PDB entry 6RED | electron microscopy, 3.00 A resolution | chains Q and R of the 20 polymer chains in the assembly

[Chain Q]
Protein: epsilon: Polytomella F-ATP synthase epsilon subunit
Organism: Polytomella sp. Pringsheim 198.80
Chain sequence (74 residues; each row starts with the number of its first residue):
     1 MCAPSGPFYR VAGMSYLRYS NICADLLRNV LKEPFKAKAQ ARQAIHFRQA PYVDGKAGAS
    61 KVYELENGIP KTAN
Unresolved in the structure: 1-2

[Chain R]
Protein: Mitochondrial ATP synthase subunit delta
Organism: Polytomella sp. Pringsheim 198.80
UniProt: D7P7X6 (D7P7X6_9CHLO); residue numbers follow UniProt; this construct covers 1-199
Chain sequence (199 residues; numbered 1 to 199; the number before each row is that of its first residue):
     1 MFGLKRAVTV GRRFISTSAA RMEAAAPAGP KEFTEVWNKK APSTLIVPEF PSNYTAVKAV
    61 GEGQVHGDAF PVNFYTPHSI LSQAQKDTVV LPGVDGYFGV KASHVPTIAQ LKPGVVELHS
   121 GAESEKFFVS GGFAFVHPNG VTDICVLEAA TLDQVDPAAV KSALAAASAA QPTDEFEQAA
   181 NRAAIELYSA LESAVEAKA
Unresolved in the structure: 1-22

[Interface between chain Q and chain R]
Residue-residue contacts - 51 pairs, chain Q then chain R:
  F8(Q) - A179(R)
  F8(Q) - R182(R)
  Y9(Q) - Q110(R)  hydrogen bond
  V11(Q) - E175(R)
  A12(Q) - E175(R)
  A12(Q) - F176(R)
  A12(Q) - A179(R)  hydrophobic
  G13(Q) - F176(R)
  M14(Q) - F176(R)
  M14(Q) - A180(R)
  Y16(Q) - Q110(R)
  Y16(Q) - G132(R)  hydrogen bond (side chain-backbone)
  Y16(Q) - F133(R)
  R18(Q) - F176(R)
  Y19(Q) - A183(R)  hydrophobic
  S20(Q) - L147(R)
  N21(Q) - L147(R)
  C23(Q) - S130(R)
  C23(Q) - A183(R)  hydrophobic
  C23(Q) - L187(R)
  A24(Q) - S130(R)
  A24(Q) - L147(R)  hydrophobic
  A24(Q) - E148(R)
  L26(Q) - A184(R)  hydrophobic
  L26(Q) - L187(R)
  L26(Q) - Y188(R)  hydrogen bond (backbone-side chain)
  L27(Q) - F128(R)  hydrophobic
  L27(Q) - S130(R)
  L27(Q) - E148(R)
  L27(Q) - L187(R)
  R28(Q) - E148(R)  salt bridge
  V30(Q) - V155(R)
  V30(Q) - D156(R)  hydrogen bond (backbone-backbone)
  V30(Q) - Y188(R)  hydrophobic
  V30(Q) - L191(R)  hydrophobic
  L31(Q) - A150(R)  hydrophobic
  L31(Q) - Q154(R)
  L31(Q) - V155(R)  hydrophobic
  L31(Q) - D156(R)
  K32(Q) - D153(R)  hydrogen bond (side chain-backbone)
  K32(Q) - Q154(R)  hydrogen bond (backbone-backbone)
  K32(Q) - V155(R)  hydrogen bond (side chain-backbone)
  K32(Q) - D156(R)
  F35(Q) - Q154(R)
  R42(Q) - H78(R)
  R42(Q) - E148(R)  salt bridge
  K71(Q) - F176(R)
  T72(Q) - F176(R)
  T72(Q) - E177(R)
  A73(Q) - F176(R)  hydrophobic
  A73(Q) - E177(R)  hydrogen bond (backbone-side chain)
Other interface residues (no listed pair), chain Q (26 interface residues in all): N29, N74
Other interface residues (no listed pair), chain R (30 interface residues in all): V129, A159, V160, A163, D174, E186

[Overview]
26 residues of chain Q and 30 residues of chain R are in contact, with 8 hydrogen bonds and 2 salt bridges.
Polar pairs include R28(Q)-E148(R), R42(Q)-E148(R) and Y9(Q)-Q110(R).
Chain Q is epsilon: Polytomella F-ATP synthase epsilon subunit and chain R is Mitochondrial ATP synthase
subunit delta, both from Polytomella sp. Pringsheim 198.80; the structure, Cryo-EM structure of Polytomella
F-ATP synthase, Rotary substate 3A, focussed refinement of F1 head and rotor, was determined by electron
microscopy together with 6RD4, 6RD5, 6RD6, 6RD7, 6RD8, 6RD9 and 46 further entries from the same study.
